5A6P - chains A and B; structure by X-ray diffraction, 2.10 A resolution.

== Chain A (and B) ==
Name: Resistance protein pikp-1
Organism: Oryza sativa
Notes: fragment: heavy metal associated domain; chain B of this document is another copy of the same molecule, construct and numbering; everything in this record applies to it too
UniProt: E9KPB5 (E9KPB5_ORYSJ); residues 186-258 here = UniProt positions 186-258
Sequence (75 residues; each row starts with the number of its first residue):
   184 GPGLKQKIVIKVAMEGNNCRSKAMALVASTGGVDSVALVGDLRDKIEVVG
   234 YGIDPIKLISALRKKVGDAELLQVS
Disordered / not traced: 184-185, 200 (chain B: 200)
Construct notes: expression tag (184-185)
What the authors report for this chain:
  - conformationally variable residues (loop rearrangement): V222 to K228
  - specificity-determining residues: D217 (proposed by the authors, not directly observed)

== How chain A and chain B interact ==
Pairs across the interface (25; chain A residue first):
  S204(A) with S212(B)
  M207(A) with A211(B); D217(B)
  A208(A) with A208(B); A211(B)
  A211(A) with M207(B); A211(B), hydrophobic
  S212(A) with S204(B), hydrogen bond (backbone-side chain); A208(B)
  V216(A) with L221(B)
  D217(A) with M207(B); A220(B); L221(B), hydrogen bond (backbone-backbone); R226(B), salt bridge
  S218(A) with V219(B); A220(B)
  V219(A) with S218(B); V219(B), hydrogen bond (backbone-backbone)
  A220(A) with D217(B); S218(B)
  L221(A) with V216(B); D217(B), hydrogen bond (backbone-backbone)
  R226(A) with V216(B), hydrogen bond (side chain-backbone); D217(B), salt bridge
  Y234(A) with R226(B)

== Overview ==
Chain A and chain B form an interface of 13 and 12 residues respectively; the contacts include 5 hydrogen
bonds and 2 salt bridges. Among the polar pairs are D217(A)-R226(B), S212(A)-S204(B) and R226(A)-V216(B). The
paper reports the specificity determinant D217(A); conformational variability at V222(A).
Chain A and chain B are both Resistance protein pikp-1 (Oryza sativa); the structure, Heavy metal associated
domain of NLR-type immune receptor Pikp1 from rice (Oryza sativa), was determined by X-ray diffraction
together with 5A6W from the same study.
